Entry 2ZFR (X-ray diffraction, 1.85 A resolution); this record covers chains H and I of the 3 polymer chains in the assembly.

# Chain H
Name: thrombin heavy chain
Organism: Homo sapiens
Notes: EC 3.4.21.5
UniProtKB: P00734 (THRB_HUMAN); the construct lacks a stretch of the UniProt sequence and is renumbered around it, so the offset changes along the chain: 16-36 = UniProt 364-384; 37-60 = UniProt 386-409; 61-77 = UniProt 419-435; 78-97 = UniProt 437-456; 7 more segments
Amino-acid sequence (259 residues; each row starts with the number of its first residue; note: 4 numbers in that range are skipped by the numbering (no residue carries them; nothing is unmodelled there); a row labelled like 60A-60I holds insertion residues (60A, then the next letters in order)):
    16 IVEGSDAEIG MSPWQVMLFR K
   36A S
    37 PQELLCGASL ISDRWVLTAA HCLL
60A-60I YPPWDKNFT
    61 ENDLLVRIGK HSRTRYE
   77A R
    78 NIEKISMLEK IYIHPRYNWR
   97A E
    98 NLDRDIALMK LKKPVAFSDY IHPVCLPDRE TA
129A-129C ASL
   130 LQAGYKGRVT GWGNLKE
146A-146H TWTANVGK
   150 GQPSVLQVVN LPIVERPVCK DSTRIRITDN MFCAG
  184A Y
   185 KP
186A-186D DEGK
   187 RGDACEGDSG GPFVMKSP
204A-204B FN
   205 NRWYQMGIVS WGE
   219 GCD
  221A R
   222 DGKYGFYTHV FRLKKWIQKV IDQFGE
Unresolved in the structure: 146A-146H, 247
Disulfide bonds: Cys42-Cys58, Cys168-Cys182, Cys191-Cys220
Small-molecule neighbours: 46U ((S)-N-(4-carbamimidoylbenzyl)-1-(2-(cyclohexyloxy)ethanoyl)pyrrolidine-2-carboxamide): His57, Tyr60A, Trp60D, Leu99, Asp189, Ala190, Cys191, Glu192, Ser195, Val213, Ser214, Trp215, Gly216, Gly219, Cys220, Gly226, Phe227
Swiss-Prot annotation at these positions:
  - region: Ala183 to Val200 (High affinity receptor-binding region which is also known as the TP508 peptide)
  - active site (Charge relay system): His57, Asp102, Ser195
  - glycosylation: Asn60G (N-linked (GlcNAc...) (complex) asparagine)

# Chain I
Name: Hirudin
UniProtKB: P09945 (ITH3_HIRME); residues 53-64 here correspond to UniProt positions 60-71 (UniProt number = residue number + 7)
Amino-acid sequence (12 residues; numbered 53 to 64; the number before each row is that of its first residue):
    53 NGDFEEIPEE YL
Unresolved in the structure: 53, 64
Modified positions: Tyr63 (o-sulfo-l-tyrosine; TYS)
Swiss-Prot annotation at these positions:
  - region: Asp55 to Leu64 (Interaction with fibrinogen-binding exosite of thrombin)
  - modified residue: Tyr63 (Sulfotyrosine)

# Chain H / chain I interface
Residue-residue contacts (24):
  Phe34(H) - Phe56(I)  hydrophobic
  Gln38(H) - Gly54(I)  hydrogen bond (backbone-backbone)
  Gln38(H) - Phe56(I)
  Gln38(H) - Glu57(I)
  Gln38(H) - Glu58(I)
  Gln38(H) - Ile59(I)
  Leu40(H) - Phe56(I)
  Leu65(H) - Ile59(I)  hydrophobic
  Leu65(H) - Tyr63(I)
  Arg67(H) - Ile59(I)
  Arg73(H) - Asp55(I)  salt bridge
  Arg73(H) - Phe56(I)
  Thr74(H) - Asp55(I)
  Thr74(H) - Phe56(I)
  Thr74(H) - Glu57(I)  hydrogen bond (backbone-backbone)
  Arg75(H) - Glu57(I)
  Tyr76(H) - Glu57(I)  hydrogen bond (backbone-side chain)
  Tyr76(H) - Ile59(I)  hydrophobic
  Tyr76(H) - Pro60(I)
  Tyr76(H) - Tyr63(I)
  Glu80(H) - Tyr63(I)
  Lys81(H) - Tyr63(I)
  Ile82(H) - Ile59(I)  hydrophobic
  Ile82(H) - Tyr63(I)
Interface residues without a listed pair, chain H (15 interface residues in all): Met32, Glu39, Met84
Interface residues without a listed pair, chain I (9 interface residues in all): Glu62

# Summary
15 residues of chain H and 9 residues of chain I are in contact, with 3 hydrogen bonds and 1 salt bridge.
Polar contacts include Arg73(H)-Asp55(I), Tyr76(H)-Glu57(I) and Gln38(H)-Gly54(I). Ligands of chain H:
compound 46U. Curated annotation (UniProt) lists 3 active-site residues on chain H.
Chain H is thrombin heavy chain (Homo sapiens) and chain I is Hirudin; the structure, Exploring thrombin S3
pocket, was determined by X-ray diffraction.
